PDB entry 5IIJ | X-ray diffraction, 1.72 A resolution | chains A and T of the 4 polymer chains in the assembly

[Chain A]
Name: DNA polymerase lambda
Organism: Homo sapiens
Notes: EC 2.7.7.7, 4.2.99.-
UniProt: Q9UGP5 (DPOLL_HUMAN); numbering as in UniProt (aligned over 242-575)
Amino-acid sequence (334 residues; each row starts with the number of its first residue):
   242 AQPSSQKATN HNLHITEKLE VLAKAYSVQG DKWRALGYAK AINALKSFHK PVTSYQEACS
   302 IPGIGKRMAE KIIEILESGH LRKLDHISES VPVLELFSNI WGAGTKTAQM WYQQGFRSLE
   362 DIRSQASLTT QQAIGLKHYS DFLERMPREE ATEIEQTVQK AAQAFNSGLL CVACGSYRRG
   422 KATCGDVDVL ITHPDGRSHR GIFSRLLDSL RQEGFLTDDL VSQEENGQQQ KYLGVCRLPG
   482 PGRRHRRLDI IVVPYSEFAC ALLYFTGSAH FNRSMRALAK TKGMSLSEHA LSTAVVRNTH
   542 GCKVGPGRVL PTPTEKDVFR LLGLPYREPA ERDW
Not modelled in the structure: 242-251, 537-546
Bound ions: Na+ site 1: Ser-339, Ile-341, Ala-344 (shared with 1 residue of chain P); Mg2+: Asp-427, Asp-429 (together with 2',3'-dideoxycytidine 5'-triphosphate); Na+ site 2 near Ser-463 (its only coordinating residue here)
Ligand contacts: 2',3'-dideoxycytidine 5'-triphosphate (DCT): Arg-386, Gly-416, Ser-417, Arg-420, Cys-425, Gly-426, Asp-427, Asp-429, Tyr-505, Phe-506, Thr-507, Gly-508, Ser-509, Ala-510, Asn-513, Arg-514
Reported in the primary citation:
  - binding site for 2',3'-dideoxycytidine 5'-triphosphate: Asn-513
  - binding site for the 11-nt DNA strand (chain T): Arg-514, Arg-517
  - catalytic residues: Asp-427, Asp-429, Asp-490
  - conformationally variable residues (side-chain flip): Arg-514
  - mutagenesis - R514L: decreased catalytic activity on all substrates tested
  - mutagenesis - E529A (2.2-fold): decreased catalytic activity on 8-oxo-dG:dC
  - mutagenesis - E529A: increased catalytic activity on 8-oxo-dG:dA
  - specificity-determining residues: Glu-529

[Chain T]
Molecule: 11-nt DNA strand
Sequence (11 nucleotides; numbered 1 to 11; the number before each row is that of its first residue):
     1 CGGCGGTACT G
Modified residues: 8OG (8-oxo-2'-deoxy-guanosine-5'-monophosphate) at position 5

[How chain A and chain T interact]
Contacting residue pairs - 29 pairs, chain A then chain T:
  Trp-274(A) / DC4(T)  stacking on the base
  Leu-277(A) / DC4(T)  base contact
  Gln-372(A) / DT10(T)  sugar contact
  Val-462(A) / DC9(T)  phosphate contact
  Val-462(A) / DT10(T)  phosphate contact
  Ser-463(A) / DC9(T)  phosphate contact
  Ser-463(A) / DT10(T)  hydrogen bond to the phosphate
  Gln-464(A) / DC9(T)  sugar contact
  Gln-464(A) / DT10(T)  phosphate contact
  Gln-470(A) / DC9(T)  phosphate contact
  Gln-471(A) / DA8(T)  hydrogen bond to the phosphate
  Gln-471(A) / DC9(T)  hydrogen bond to the phosphate
  Lys-472(A) / DA8(T)  hydrogen bond to the sugar
  Lys-472(A) / DC9(T)  hydrogen bond to the phosphate
  Tyr-505(A) / DG6(T)  base contact
  Asn-513(A) / 8OG_5(T)  base contact
  Arg-514(A) / 8OG_5(T)  hydrogen bond to the base
  Arg-517(A) / 8OG_5(T)  base contact
  Arg-517(A) / DG6(T)  hydrogen bond to the sugar
  Ala-518(A) / 8OG_5(T)  phosphate contact
  Lys-521(A) / DC4(T)  salt bridge to the phosphate
  Lys-521(A) / DG6(T)  salt bridge to the phosphate
  Leu-527(A) / DG6(T)  sugar contact
  Ser-528(A) / DG6(T)  phosphate contact
  Ser-528(A) / DT7(T)  phosphate contact
  Glu-529(A) / DG6(T)  hydrogen bond to the base
  Glu-529(A) / DT7(T)  sugar contact
  His-530(A) / DT7(T)  hydrogen bond to the phosphate
  His-530(A) / DA8(T)  salt bridge to the phosphate
Also at the interface, not in a pair above, chain A (23 interface residues in all): Thr-371, Leu-461, Asn-467, Ser-526
Also at the interface, not in a pair above, chain T (8 interface residues in all): DG11

[Summary]
23 residues of chain A face 8 of chain T across their interface; the contacts include 9 hydrogen bonds, 3 salt
bridges and 1 aromatic stacking contact. Polar pairs include Arg-514(A)/8OG_5(T), Glu-529(A)/DG6(T) and
Lys-472(A)/DA8(T). The paper reports catalytic residues Asp-427(A), Asp-429(A) and Asp-490(A); R514L of chain
A reduces catalytic activity on all substrates tested.
Here chain A is DNA polymerase lambda (Homo sapiens) and chain T is an 11-nt DNA strand. Entry 5IIJ (Crystal
structure of the pre-catalytic ternary complex of DNA polymerase lambda with a templating 8-oxo-dG and ...)
was determined by X-ray diffraction together with 5III, 5IIK, 5IIL, 5IIM, 5IIN and 5IIO from the same study.
